8UCJ - chains b and j of the 12 polymer chains in the assembly; structure by electron microscopy, 3.20 A resolution.

Chain b:
Protein: Cytochrome c oxidase subunit 2
Source organism: Komagataella pastoris
Chain sequence (236 residues; row label = number of the first residue in the row):
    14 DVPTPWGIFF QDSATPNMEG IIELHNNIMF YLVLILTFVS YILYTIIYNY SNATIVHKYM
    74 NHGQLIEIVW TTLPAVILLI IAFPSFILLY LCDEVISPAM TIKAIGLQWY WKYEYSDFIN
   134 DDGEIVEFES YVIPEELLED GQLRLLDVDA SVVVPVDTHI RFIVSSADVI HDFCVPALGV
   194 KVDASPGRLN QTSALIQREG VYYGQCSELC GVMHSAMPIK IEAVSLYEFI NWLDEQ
Metal / ion sites: dinuclear copper ion: Cys219, Cys223, Met230
Ligand contacts:
  - heme a (HEA): Leu45, Ile48, Pro87, Ile90, Leu91
  - phosphatidylethanolamine (PTY): Phe51, Ile55, Tyr72, Met73, Gly76, Leu78, Ile79, Trp83

Chain j:
Protein: Cytochrome c oxidase subunit 12
Source organism: Komagataella pastoris
UniProtKB: F2QZ97 (F2QZ97_KOMPC); residue numbers follow UniProt; this construct covers 6-80
Chain sequence (75 residues; row label = number of the first residue in the row):
     6 ELKTVGFDAR FPQQNQTKHC YQSYLDYHKC ITVKGEDFAP CKVFWKTYNS LCPSAWVEEW
    66 DEQREKGIFP GNLKV
Cystine bridges: Cys25-Cys57, Cys35-Cys46

Interface between chain b and chain j:
Pairs across the interface (32; chain b residue first):
  Pro111(b) with Thr9(j), hydrogen bond (backbone-side chain)
  Ala112(b) with Leu7(j); Thr9(j)
  Met113(b) with Thr9(j)
  Thr114(b) with Thr9(j); Ser55(j)
  Lys116(b) with Asn54(j); Leu56(j); Cys57(j), hydrogen bond (side chain-backbone)
  Ile118(b) with Pro58(j), hydrophobic
  Glu127(b) with Ser59(j)
  Ser129(b) with Asn54(j); Ser55(j), hydrogen bond (side chain-backbone)
  Asp130(b) with Thr9(j)
  Phe131(b) with Leu7(j), hydrophobic
  Ile132(b) with Asn54(j)
  Asn133(b) with Trp50(j)
  Arg174(b) with Val10(j), hydrogen bond (side chain-backbone); Gly11(j)
  Ile176(b) with Leu56(j), hydrophobic
  Val195(b) with Gln19(j)
  Arg201(b) with Asn20(j), hydrogen bond
  Leu202(b) with Gln19(j); Asn20(j); Gln21(j), hydrogen bond (backbone-backbone); Leu56(j); Trp61(j), hydrophobic
  Asn203(b) with Gln19(j); Asn20(j)
  Gln204(b) with Gln18(j), hydrogen bond (side chain-backbone); Gln19(j), hydrogen bond (backbone-side chain); Gln21(j)
Also at the interface, not in a pair above, chain b (25 interface residues in all): Glu107, Ser178, Gly200, Thr205, Leu239, Phe242
Also at the interface, not in a pair above, chain j (19 interface residues in all): Lys8, Phe12, Thr22

Overview:
25 residues of chain b and 19 residues of chain j are in contact; the contacts include 8 hydrogen bonds. Polar
pairs include Pro111(b)-Thr9(j), Lys116(b)-Cys57(j) and Ser129(b)-Ser55(j). Bound to chain b: heme a and
phosphatidylethanolamine. Cys219(b), Cys223(b) and Met230(b) coordinate a dinuclear copper ion ion.
Here chain b is Cytochrome c oxidase subunit 2 and chain j is Cytochrome c oxidase subunit 12, both from
Komagataella pastoris. Entry 8UCJ (CryoEM structure of Komagataella pastoris Cytochrome c oxidase (11
subunits) in complex with human VMAT2) was determined by electron microscopy.
